4OIO - chains D and E of the 8 polymer chains in the assembly; structure by X-ray diffraction, 3.10 A resolution.

# Chain D
Protein: DNA-directed RNA polymerase subunit beta'
Source organism: Thermus thermophilus
Notes: EC 2.7.7.6
UniProt: Q8RQE8 (RPOC_THET8); residues 1-1524 here = UniProt positions 1-1524
Sequence (1524 residues; numbered 1 to 1524; the number before each row is that of its first residue):
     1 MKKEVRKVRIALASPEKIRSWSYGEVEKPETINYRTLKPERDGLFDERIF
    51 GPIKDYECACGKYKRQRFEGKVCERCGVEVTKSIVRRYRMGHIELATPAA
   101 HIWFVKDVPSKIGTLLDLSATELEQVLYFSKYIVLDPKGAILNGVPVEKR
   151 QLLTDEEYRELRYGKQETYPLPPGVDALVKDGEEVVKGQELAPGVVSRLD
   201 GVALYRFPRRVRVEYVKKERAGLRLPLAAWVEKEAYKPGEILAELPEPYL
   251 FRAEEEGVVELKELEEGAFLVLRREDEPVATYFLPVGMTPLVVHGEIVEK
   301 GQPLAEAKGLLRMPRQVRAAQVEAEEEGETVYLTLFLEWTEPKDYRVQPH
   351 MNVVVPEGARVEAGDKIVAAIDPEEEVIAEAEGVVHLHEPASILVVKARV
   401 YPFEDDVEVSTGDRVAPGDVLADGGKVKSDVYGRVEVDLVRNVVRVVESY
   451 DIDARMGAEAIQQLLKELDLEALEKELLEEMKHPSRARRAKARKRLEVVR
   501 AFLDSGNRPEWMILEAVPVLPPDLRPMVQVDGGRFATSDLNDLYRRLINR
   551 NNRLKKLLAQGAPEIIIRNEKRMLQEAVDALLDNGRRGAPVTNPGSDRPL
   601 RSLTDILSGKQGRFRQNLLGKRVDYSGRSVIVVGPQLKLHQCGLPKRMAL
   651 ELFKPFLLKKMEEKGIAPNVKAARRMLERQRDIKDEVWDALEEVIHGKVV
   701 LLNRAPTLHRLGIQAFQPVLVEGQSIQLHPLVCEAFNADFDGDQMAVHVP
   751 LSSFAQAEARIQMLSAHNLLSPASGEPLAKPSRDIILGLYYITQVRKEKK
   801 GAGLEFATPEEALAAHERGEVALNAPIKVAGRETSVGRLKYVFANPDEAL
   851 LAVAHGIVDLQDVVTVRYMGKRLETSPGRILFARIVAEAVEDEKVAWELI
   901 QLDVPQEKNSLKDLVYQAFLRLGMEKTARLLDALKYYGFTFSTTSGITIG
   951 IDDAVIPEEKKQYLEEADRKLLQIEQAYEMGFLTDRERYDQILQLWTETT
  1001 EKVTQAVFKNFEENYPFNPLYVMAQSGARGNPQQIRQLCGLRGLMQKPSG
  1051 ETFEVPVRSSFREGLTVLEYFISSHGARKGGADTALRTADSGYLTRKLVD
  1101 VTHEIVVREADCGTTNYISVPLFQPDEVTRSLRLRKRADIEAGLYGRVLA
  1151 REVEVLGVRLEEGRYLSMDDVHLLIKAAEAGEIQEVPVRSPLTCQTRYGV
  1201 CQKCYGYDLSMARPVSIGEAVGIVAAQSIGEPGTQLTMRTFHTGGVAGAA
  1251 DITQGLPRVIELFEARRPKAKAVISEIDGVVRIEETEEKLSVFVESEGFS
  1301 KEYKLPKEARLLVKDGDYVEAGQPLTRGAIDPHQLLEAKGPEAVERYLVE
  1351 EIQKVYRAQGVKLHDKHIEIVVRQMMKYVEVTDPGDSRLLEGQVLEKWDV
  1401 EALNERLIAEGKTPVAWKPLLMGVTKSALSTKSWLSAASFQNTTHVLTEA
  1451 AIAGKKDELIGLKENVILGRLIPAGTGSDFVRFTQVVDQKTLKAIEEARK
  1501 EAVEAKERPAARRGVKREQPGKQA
Disordered / not traced: 1-2, 1126-1128, 1240-1253, 1499-1524
Metal / ion sites: Zn2+ site 1: Cys58, Cys60, Cys73, Cys76; Mg2+ site 1: Asp739, Asp741, Asp743 (together with ATP); Mg2+ site 2: Asp739 (together with CMPcPP); Zn2+ site 2: Cys1112, Cys1194, Cys1201, Cys1204
Residues lining bound ligands:
  - CMPcPP (2TM; 5'-O-[(S)-hydroxy{[(S)-hydroxy(phosphonooxy)phosphoryl]methyl}phosphoryl]cytidine): Arg704, Pro706, Asn737, Asp739, Arg1029
  - ATP (adenosine-5'-triphosphate): Arg704, Ala705, Pro706, Asp739, Asp741, Gly742, Asp743

# Chain E
Protein: DNA-directed RNA polymerase subunit omega
Source organism: Thermus thermophilus
Notes: EC 2.7.7.6
UniProt: Q8RQE7 (RPOZ_THET8); residue numbers follow UniProt; this construct covers 1-99
Sequence (99 residues; row label = number of the first residue in the row):
     1 MAEPGIDKLFGMVDSKYRLTVVVAKRAQQLLRHGFKNTVLEPEERPKMQT
    51 LEGLFDDPNAVTWAMKELLTGRLVFGENLVPEDRLQKEMERLYPVEREE
Disordered / not traced: 1, 96-99

# Chain D / chain E interface
Contacting residue pairs (88):
  His640(D) with Ala2(E)
  Asp689(D) with Leu51(E)
  Glu693(D) with Met48(E); Thr50(E)
  His696(D) with Met48(E); Asp57(E), salt bridge; Asn59(E)
  Gly697(D) with Asn59(E)
  Lys698(D) with Asn59(E)
  Ser753(D) with Leu31(E)
  Phe754(D) with Ala24(E), hydrophobic; Gln28(E)
  Ala757(D) with Thr20(E); Ala24(E), hydrophobic
  Glu758(D) with Thr20(E)
  Arg760(D) with Glu3(E), salt bridge; Asn59(E), hydrogen bond; Val61(E); Thr62(E), hydrogen bond
  Ile761(D) with Phe10(E), hydrophobic; Leu19(E), hydrophobic; Thr20(E); Val23(E), hydrophobic; Met65(E), hydrophobic
  Gln762(D) with Tyr17(E); Thr20(E), hydrogen bond
  Leu764(D) with Ala2(E), hydrophobic; Glu3(E)
  Ala766(D) with Ala2(E)
  His767(D) with Ala2(E); Glu3(E), hydrogen bond (side chain-backbone); Ile6(E)
  Gly923(D) with Asp7(E)
  Met924(D) with Asp7(E), hydrogen bond (backbone-side chain); Phe10(E), hydrophobic
  Glu925(D) with Pro4(E); Gly5(E), hydrogen bond (side chain-backbone); Asp7(E), hydrogen bond (backbone-side chain)
  Met1211(D) with Lys16(E)
  Arg1213(D) with Asp7(E), salt bridge; Phe10(E)
  Ser1216(D) with Ser15(E); Lys16(E), hydrogen bond (side chain-backbone)
  Ile1217(D) with Ser15(E), hydrogen bond (backbone-side chain); Tyr17(E)
  Gly1218(D) with Tyr17(E)
  Glu1219(D) with Tyr17(E), hydrogen bond
  Gly1475(D) with Tyr17(E)
  Thr1476(D) with Tyr17(E); Thr20(E)
  Phe1480(D) with Asp14(E); Arg18(E), hydrogen bond (backbone-side chain); Glu77(E)
  Val1481(D) with Ser15(E); Arg18(E); Val21(E)
  Phe1483(D) with Glu77(E)
  Thr1484(D) with Arg18(E), hydrogen bond; Val22(E); Lys25(E), hydrogen bond (backbone-side chain); Gly76(E); Glu77(E)
  Gln1485(D) with Val74(E); Phe75(E); Gly76(E), hydrogen bond (backbone-backbone); Leu79(E); Val80(E), hydrogen bond (side chain-backbone); Glu82(E), hydrogen bond
  Val1486(D) with Val22(E); Lys25(E); Arg26(E); Gln29(E), hydrogen bond (backbone-side chain); Val74(E)
  Val1487(D) with Leu73(E); Val74(E), hydrogen bond (backbone-backbone); Leu85(E), hydrophobic
  Asp1488(D) with Arg26(E), salt bridge; Val39(E); Arg72(E); Met89(E)
  Gln1489(D) with Arg72(E); Val74(E)
  Lys1490(D) with Tyr93(E)
  Thr1491(D) with Met89(E)
  Ile1495(D) with Val80(E), hydrophobic; Arg84(E); Leu85(E), hydrophobic; Glu88(E)
Other interface residues (no listed pair), chain D (43 interface residues in all): Asp1479, Arg1482, Leu1492, Ala1494
Other interface residues (no listed pair), chain E (53 interface residues in all): Ala27, Asn37, Lys47, Pro58, Asn78, Arg91, Leu92

# Overview
Chain D and chain E form an interface of 43 and 53 residues respectively, with 18 hydrogen bonds and 4 salt
bridges. Polar contacts include His696(D)-Asp57(E), Arg760(D)-Glu3(E) and Arg1213(D)-Asp7(E). Ligands of chain
D: ATP and CMPcPP.
Chain D is DNA-directed RNA polymerase subunit beta' and chain E is DNA-directed RNA polymerase subunit omega,
both from Thermus thermophilus; the structure, Crystal structure of Thermus thermophilus pre-insertion
substrate complex for de novo transcription initiation, was determined by X-ray diffraction (same publication
as 4MQ9, 4OIN, 4OIP, 4OIQ and 4OIR).
